6H5N - chains A and C of the 3 polymer chains in the assembly; structure by X-ray diffraction, 3.23 A resolution.

Chain A:
Name: Gametocyte surface protein P45/48
Organism: Plasmodium falciparum
Reference sequence: Q8I6T1 (P4548_PLAF7); residue numbers follow UniProt; this construct covers 293-428
Sequence (136 residues; row label = number of the first residue in the row):
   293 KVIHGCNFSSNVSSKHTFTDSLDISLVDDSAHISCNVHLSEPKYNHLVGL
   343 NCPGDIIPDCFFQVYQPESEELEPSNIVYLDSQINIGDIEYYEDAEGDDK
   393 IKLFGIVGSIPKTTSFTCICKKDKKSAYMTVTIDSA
Disordered / not traced: 293, 360-365, 428
Cystine bridges: Cys298-Cys327, Cys344-Cys412, Cys352-Cys410
UniProt features mapped onto this chain:
  - lipidation: Asp426 (GPI-anchor amidated aspartate)
  - glycosylation (N-linked (GlcNAc...) asparagine): Asn299, Asn303

Chain C:
Name: Antibody 85RF45.1 heavy chain
Organism: Rattus norvegicus
Notes: antibody fragment or engineered binder
Sequence (220 residues; row label = number of the first residue in the row):
     1 EVQLVESGGGLLQPGRSLKLSCVASGFTFNNYWMSWIRQAPGKGLEWIAS
    51 ISNIGGTIYYPDSVKGRFTISRDSAQNTLYLQMNSLRSEDTATYYCTRDL
   101 RMSDYFDYWGQGVMVTVSSAETTAPSVYPLAPGTALKSNSMVTLGCLVKG
   151 YFPEPVTVTWNSGALSSGVHTFPAVLQSGLYTLTSSVTVPSSTWPSQTVT
   201 CNVAHPASSTKVDKKIVPRN
Disordered / not traced: 132-142, 219-220
Cystine bridges: Cys22-Cys96, Cys146-Cys201

Interface between chain A and chain C:
Residue-residue contacts (24; chain A residue first):
  Asp347(A) - Trp33(C)
  Asp347(A) - Tyr59(C)  hydrogen bond
  Asp347(A) - Arg101(C)  salt bridge
  Ile348(A) - Trp33(C)
  Ile349(A) - Arg101(C)
  Ile349(A) - Met102(C)  hydrophobic
  Pro350(A) - Asn53(C)
  Asp351(A) - Ser52(C)  hydrogen bond
  Asp351(A) - Asn53(C)  hydrogen bond (side chain-backbone)
  Asp351(A) - Ile54(C)  hydrogen bond (side chain-backbone)
  Asp351(A) - Gly55(C)
  Asp351(A) - Gly56(C)  hydrogen bond (side chain-backbone)
  Phe354(A) - Ile54(C)  hydrophobic
  Gln355(A) - Asn30(C)  hydrogen bond (side chain-backbone)
  Gln355(A) - Asn53(C)  hydrogen bond
  Ile369(A) - Asn31(C)
  Tyr371(A) - Asn30(C)
  Lys392(A) - Thr57(C)
  Lys392(A) - Tyr59(C)  hydrogen bond
  Lys394(A) - Gly56(C)
  Lys413(A) - Arg101(C)  hydrogen bond (side chain-backbone)
  Lys413(A) - Met102(C)
  Lys413(A) - Asp104(C)  salt bridge
  Ser418(A) - Met102(C)
Interface residues without a listed pair, chain A (16 interface residues in all): Gly346, Ile411, Asp415
Interface residues without a listed pair, chain C (14 interface residues in all): Ser103
Interface features reported in the paper:
  - epitope / paratope residues, chain A: Ile349(A)
  - epitope / paratope residues, chain C: Ile54(C), Met102(C)

Overview:
The interface between chain A and chain C involves 16 residues on one side and 14 on the other, with 9
hydrogen bonds and 2 salt bridges. Among the polar pairs are Asp347(A)-Arg101(C), Lys413(A)-Asp104(C) and
Asp347(A)-Tyr59(C). The paper reports epitope/paratope residues Ile349(A) and Ile54(C) among others.
Here chain A is Gametocyte surface protein P45/48 (Plasmodium falciparum) and chain C is Antibody 85RF45.1
heavy chain (Rattus norvegicus). Entry 6H5N (Plasmodium falciparum Pfs48/45 C-terminal domain bound to
monoclonal antibody 85RF45.1) was determined by X-ray diffraction.
